PDB entry 8BD4 | electron microscopy, 3.44 A resolution | chains A and R of the 12 polymer chains in the assembly

Chain A:
Molecule: TnsC
Organism: Scytonema hofmannii
UniProtKB: A0A8J0PCL3 (A0A8J0PCL3_9CYAN); residues 1-276 here = UniProt positions 1-276
Amino-acid sequence (276 residues; numbered 1 to 276; the number before each row is that of its first residue):
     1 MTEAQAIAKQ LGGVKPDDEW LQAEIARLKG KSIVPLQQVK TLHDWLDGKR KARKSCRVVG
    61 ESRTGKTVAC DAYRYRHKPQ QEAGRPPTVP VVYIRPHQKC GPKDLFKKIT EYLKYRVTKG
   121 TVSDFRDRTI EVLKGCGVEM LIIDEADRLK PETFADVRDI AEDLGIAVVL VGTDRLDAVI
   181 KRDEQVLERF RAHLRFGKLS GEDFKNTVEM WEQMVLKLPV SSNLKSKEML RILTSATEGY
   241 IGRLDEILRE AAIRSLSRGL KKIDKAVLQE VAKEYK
Unresolved in the structure: 1-16
Bound ions: Mg2+: T67 (together with ATP); Zn2+: R128 (shared with 4 residues of chain S)
Small-molecule neighbours: ATP (adenosine-5'-triphosphate): K31, S32, I33, V34, V39, E61, S62, R63, T64, G65, K66, T67, V68, E145, T173, W211, I241, G242, D245

Chain R:
Molecule: TniQ (Homology model)
Organism: Scytonema hofmannii
UniProtKB: A0A8J0PCL5 (A0A8J0PCL5_9CYAN); residue numbers follow UniProt; this construct covers 1-167
Amino-acid sequence (167 residues; numbered 1 to 167; the number before each row is that of its first residue):
     1 MIEAPDVKPW LFLIKPYEGE SLSHFLGRFR RANHLSASGL GTLAGIGAIV ARWERFHFNP
    61 RPSQQELEAI ASVVEVDAQR LAQMLPPAGV GMQHEPIRLC GACYAESPCH RIEWQYKSVW
   121 KCDRHQLKIL AKCPNCQAPF KMPALWEDGC CHRCRMPFAE MAKLQKV
Unresolved in the structure: 1-11, 167
Bound ions: Zn2+ site 1: C100, C103, C122, H125; Zn2+ site 2: C133, C136, C151, C154 (shared with 1 residue of chain E)

How chain A and chain R interact:
Contacting residue pairs (54):
  F106(A) with Q65(R)
  T121(A) with P60(R); R61(R)
  V122(A) with P60(R), hydrophobic
  S123(A) with S63(R)
  R126(A) with S63(R), hydrogen bond; Q64(R), hydrogen bond (side chain-backbone); Q65(R), hydrogen bond; E66(R)
  I130(A) with Q65(R)
  P151(A) with G41(R); I46(R); G47(R), hydrogen bond (backbone-backbone); A48(R)
  E152(A) with G45(R); I46(R), hydrogen bond (backbone-backbone); G47(R), hydrogen bond (backbone-backbone); A48(R), hydrogen bond (side chain-backbone); I49(R)
  T153(A) with G45(R); I46(R), hydrogen bond (backbone-backbone); G47(R)
  F154(A) with G45(R), hydrogen bond (backbone-backbone); I46(R)
  A155(A) with G41(R); A44(R); G45(R), hydrogen bond (backbone-backbone); I46(R); G47(R)
  D156(A) with G45(R), hydrogen bond (backbone-backbone); I46(R); I49(R)
  V157(A) with G45(R)
  R158(A) with G41(R); T42(R), hydrogen bond (side chain-backbone); L43(R), hydrogen bond (side chain-backbone); A44(R), hydrogen bond (side chain-backbone); G45(R); V73(R)
  D159(A) with A44(R); Q65(R); E68(R); A69(R), hydrogen bond (side chain-backbone)
  R182(A) with S38(R), hydrogen bond
  D183(A) with G39(R); T42(R), hydrogen bond; L43(R), hydrogen bond (side chain-backbone)
  E184(A) with L35(R); L43(R)
  Q185(A) with T42(R); L43(R), hydrogen bond (side chain-backbone); A44(R), hydrogen bond (side chain-backbone); V73(R)
  V186(A) with T42(R)
Interface residues without a listed pair, chain A (25 interface residues in all): P102, I160, D163, L164, R189
Interface residues without a listed pair, chain R (23 interface residues in all): L40, S72

Overview:
The interface between chain A and chain R involves 25 residues on one side and 23 on the other; the contacts
include 20 hydrogen bonds. Among the polar pairs are R126(A)-S63(R), R126(A)-Q64(R) and R126(A)-Q65(R). Chain
A binds ATP.
Here chain A is TnsC and chain R is TniQ (Homology model), both from Scytonema hofmannii. Entry 8BD4
(TniQ-capped Tns-ATP-dsDNA complex) was determined by electron microscopy (same publication as 8BD5 and 8BD6).
